Entry 2WQA (X-ray diffraction, 2.85 A resolution); this record covers chains B and C of the 6 polymer chains in the assembly.

Chain B (and C):
Name: Transthyretin
Source organism: Homo sapiens
Notes: chain C of this document is another copy of the same molecule, construct and numbering; everything in this record applies to it too
UniProtKB: P02766 (TTHY_HUMAN); residues 1-127 here correspond to UniProt positions 21-147 (UniProt number = residue number + 20)
Chain sequence (129 residues; row label = number of the first residue in the row; numbers below 1 keep their minus sign (Gly-1 is residue -1)):
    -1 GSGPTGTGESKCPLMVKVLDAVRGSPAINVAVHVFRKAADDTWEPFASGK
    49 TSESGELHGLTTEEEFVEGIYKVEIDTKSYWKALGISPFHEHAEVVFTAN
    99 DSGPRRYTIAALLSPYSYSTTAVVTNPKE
Disordered / not traced: -1 to 0, 2-8, 125-127 (chain C: -1 to 3, 125-127)
Differences from the reference sequence: expression tag (-1 to 0)
Curated features (UniProtKB/Swiss-Prot):
  - binding site (L-thyroxine): Lys15, Glu54, Ser117
  - modified residue: Cys10 (Sulfocysteine), Glu42 (4-carboxyglutamate), Ser52 (Phosphoserine)
  - glycosylation: Asn98 (N-linked (GlcNAc...) asparagine)

How chain B and chain C interact:
Pairs across the interface - 18 pairs, chain B then chain C:
  Ala19(B) - Ser112(C)
  Ala19(B) - Pro113(C)
  Ala19(B) - Tyr114(C)  hydrogen bond (backbone-backbone)
  Ala19(B) - Ser115(C)  hydrogen bond (backbone-backbone)
  Val20(B) - Pro113(C)
  Val20(B) - Tyr114(C)
  Arg21(B) - Tyr114(C)
  Gly22(B) - Tyr114(C)
  Leu110(B) - Ser115(C)
  Ser112(B) - Ala19(C)
  Ser112(B) - Ser112(C)  hydrogen bond
  Pro113(B) - Ala19(C)
  Pro113(B) - Val20(C)
  Tyr114(B) - Ala19(C)  hydrogen bond (backbone-backbone)
  Tyr114(B) - Val20(C)
  Tyr114(B) - Arg21(C)
  Tyr114(B) - Gly22(C)
  Ser115(B) - Leu110(C)

Overview:
Chain B and chain C each contribute 9 residues to their interface, with 4 hydrogen bonds. Polar contacts
include Ser112(B)-Ser112(C), Ala19(B)-Tyr114(C) and Ala19(B)-Ser115(C). UniProt lists 3 L-thyroxine-binding
residues on chain B.
Both chains are Transthyretin (Homo sapiens). Entry 2WQA (Complex of TTR and RBP4 and Oleic Acid) was
determined by X-ray diffraction.
